Entry 1AM9 (X-ray diffraction, 2.30 A resolution); this record covers chains F and A of the 8 polymer chains in the assembly.

[Chain F]
Molecule: 21-nt DNA strand
Sequence (21 nucleotides; numbered 18 to 38; the number before each row is that of its first residue):
    18 CATGAGATCA CCCCACTGCA A

[Chain A]
Protein: Protein (sterol regulatory element binding protein 1A)
Source organism: Homo sapiens
Notes: fragment: dna binding domain; engineered mutation(s): C404S
Reference sequence: P36956 (SRBP1_HUMAN); numbering as in UniProt (aligned over 319-400)
Sequence (82 residues; row label = number of the first residue in the row):
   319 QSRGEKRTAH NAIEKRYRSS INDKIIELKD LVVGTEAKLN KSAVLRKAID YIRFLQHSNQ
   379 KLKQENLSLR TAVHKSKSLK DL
Disordered / not traced: 399-400
Swiss-Prot annotation at these positions:
  - region: Leu373 to Ser394 (Leucine-zipper)
  - modified residue (Phosphoserine): Ser337, Ser338, Ser396
  - mutagenesis: Tyr335 (Y335R: Abolished transactivation activity)

[How chain F and chain A interact]
Pairs across the interface (14; chain F residue first):
  DA22(F) - Gln319(A)  hydrogen bond to the phosphate
  DG23(F) - Gln319(A)  phosphate contact
  DG23(F) - Ala327(A)  phosphate contact
  DG23(F) - Ile331(A)  sugar contact
  DG23(F) - Arg334(A)  sugar contact
  DA24(F) - Ile331(A)  phosphate contact
  DA24(F) - Arg334(A)  salt bridge to the phosphate
  DT25(F) - His328(A)  base contact
  DT25(F) - Ile331(A)  base contact
  DT25(F) - Glu332(A)  base contact
  DT25(F) - Tyr335(A)  sugar contact
  DC26(F) - Glu332(A)  hydrogen bond to the base
  DC26(F) - Tyr335(A)  hydrogen bond to the phosphate
  DA27(F) - Glu332(A)  hydrogen bond to the base
Interface residues without a listed pair, chain A (9 interface residues in all): Ser338, Ile339

[In short]
6 residues of chain F face 9 of chain A across their interface; the contacts include 4 hydrogen bonds and 1
salt bridge. Polar pairs include DC26(F)-Glu332(A), DA27(F)-Glu332(A) and DA22(F)-Gln319(A). From UniProt: one
mutagenesis site on chain A.
Chain F is a 21-nt DNA strand and chain A is Protein (sterol regulatory element binding protein 1A) (Homo
sapiens); the structure, Human srebp-1A bound to ldl receptor promoter, was determined by X-ray diffraction.
